Entry 9FRT (X-ray diffraction, 1.96 A resolution); this record covers chains C and D of the 4 polymer chains in the assembly.

# Chain C (and D)
Molecule: Trans-O-hydroxybenzylidenepyruvate hydratase-aldolase
Source organism: Pseudomonas fluorescens
Notes: EC 4.1.2.45; chain D of this document is another copy of the same molecule, construct and numbering; everything in this record applies to it too
UniProt: C3KFM9 (C3KFM9_PSEFL); residues 1-334 here = UniProt positions 1-334
Sequence (346 residues; numbered -11 to 334; the number before each row is that of its first residue; numbers below 1 keep their minus sign (Met-11 is residue -11)):
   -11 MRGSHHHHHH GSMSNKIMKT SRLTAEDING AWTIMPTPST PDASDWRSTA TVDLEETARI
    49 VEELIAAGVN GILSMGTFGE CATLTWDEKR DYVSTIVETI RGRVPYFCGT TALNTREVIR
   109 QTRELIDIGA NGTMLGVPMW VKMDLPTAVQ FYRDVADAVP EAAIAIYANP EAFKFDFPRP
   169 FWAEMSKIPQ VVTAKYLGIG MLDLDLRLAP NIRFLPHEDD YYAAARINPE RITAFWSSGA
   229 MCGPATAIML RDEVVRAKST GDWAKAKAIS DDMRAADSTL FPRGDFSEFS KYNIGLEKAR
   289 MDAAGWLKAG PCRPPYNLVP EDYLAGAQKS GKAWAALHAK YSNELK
Disordered / not traced: -11 to 7 (chain D: -11 to 7, 334)
Differences from the reference sequence: initiating methionine (-11); expression tag (-10 to 0)

# Interface between chain C and chain D
Contacting residue pairs (27; chain C residue first):
  Gly188(C) - Gly188(D)
  Gly188(C) - Asp208(D)
  Met189(C) - Asp208(D)
  Met189(C) - Arg262(D)
  Asp191(C) - Tyr210(D)
  Asp191(C) - Lys255(D)  salt bridge
  Leu192(C) - Arg262(D)
  Arg195(C) - Asp259(D)  hydrogen bond (side chain-backbone)
  Arg195(C) - Arg262(D)
  Arg195(C) - Ala263(D)
  Asp208(C) - Gly188(D)
  Asp208(C) - Met189(D)
  Tyr210(C) - Asp191(D)
  Ala211(C) - Ile215(D)
  Arg214(C) - Arg214(D)  hydrogen bond (backbone-side chain)
  Arg214(C) - Ile215(D)  hydrogen bond (side chain-backbone)
  Arg214(C) - Pro217(D)
  Ile215(C) - Ala211(D)
  Ile215(C) - Arg214(D)
  Ile215(C) - Ile215(D)  hydrophobic
  Pro217(C) - Arg214(D)
  Lys255(C) - Asp191(D)  salt bridge
  Asp259(C) - Arg195(D)  hydrogen bond (backbone-side chain)
  Arg262(C) - Met189(D)
  Arg262(C) - Leu192(D)
  Arg262(C) - Arg195(D)
  Ala263(C) - Arg195(D)
Interface residues without a listed pair, chain C (17 interface residues in all): Ile187, Ser258
Interface residues without a listed pair, chain D (16 interface residues in all): Ile187

# In short
Chain C and chain D form an interface of 17 and 16 residues respectively, with 4 hydrogen bonds and 2 salt
bridges. Among the polar pairs are Asp191(C)-Lys255(D), Arg195(C)-Asp259(D) and Arg214(C)-Arg214(D).
Chain C and chain D are both Trans-O-hydroxybenzylidenepyruvate hydratase-aldolase (Pseudomonas fluorescens);
the structure, Crystal structure of trans-o-hydroxybenzylidenepyruvate hydratase-aldolase from Pseudomonas
fluorescens N3, was determined by X-ray diffraction together with 9FTK and 9FXR from the same study.
